4UV8 - chains A and B; structure by X-ray diffraction, 2.80 A resolution.

# Chain A
Name: Lysine-specific histone demethylase 1A
Source organism: Homo sapiens
Notes: EC 1.-.-.-
Reference sequence: O60341 (KDM1A_HUMAN); aligned to UniProt positions 1-872 over residues -19 to 852 (the alignment contains insertions or deletions, so no single offset holds)
Sequence (872 residues; each row starts with the number of its first residue; numbers below 1 keep their minus sign (Met-19 is residue -19)):
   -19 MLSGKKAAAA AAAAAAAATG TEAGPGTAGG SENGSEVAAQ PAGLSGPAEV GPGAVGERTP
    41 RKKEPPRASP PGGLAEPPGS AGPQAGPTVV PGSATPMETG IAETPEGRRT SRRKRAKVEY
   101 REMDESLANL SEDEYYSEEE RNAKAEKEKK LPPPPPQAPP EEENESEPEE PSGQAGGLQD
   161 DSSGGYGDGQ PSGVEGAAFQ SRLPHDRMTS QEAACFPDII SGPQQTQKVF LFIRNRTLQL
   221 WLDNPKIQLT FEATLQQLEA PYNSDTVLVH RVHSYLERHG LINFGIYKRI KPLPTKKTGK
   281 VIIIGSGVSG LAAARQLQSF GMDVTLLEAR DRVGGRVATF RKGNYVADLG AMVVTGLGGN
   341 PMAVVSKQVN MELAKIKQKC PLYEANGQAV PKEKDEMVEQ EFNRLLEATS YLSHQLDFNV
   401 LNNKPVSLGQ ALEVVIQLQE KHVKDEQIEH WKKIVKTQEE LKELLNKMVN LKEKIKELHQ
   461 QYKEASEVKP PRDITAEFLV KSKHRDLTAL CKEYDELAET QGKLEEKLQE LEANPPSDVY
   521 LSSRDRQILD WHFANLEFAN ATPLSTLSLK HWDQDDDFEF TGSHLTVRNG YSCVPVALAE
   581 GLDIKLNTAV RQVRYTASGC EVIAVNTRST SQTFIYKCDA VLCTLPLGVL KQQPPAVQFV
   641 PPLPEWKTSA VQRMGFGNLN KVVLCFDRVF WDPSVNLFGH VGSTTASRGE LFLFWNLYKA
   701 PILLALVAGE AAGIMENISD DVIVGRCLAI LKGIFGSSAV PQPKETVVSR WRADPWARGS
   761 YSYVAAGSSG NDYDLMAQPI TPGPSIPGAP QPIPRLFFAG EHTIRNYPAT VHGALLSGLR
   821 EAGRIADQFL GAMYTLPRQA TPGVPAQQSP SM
Unresolved in the structure: -19 to 170, 837-852
Sequence notes: conflict Pro171 (Ala191 in O60341)
Ligand contacts: 1-Benzyl-Tranylcypromine (D69; [[(2R,3S,4S)-5-[(4aS,10aS)-4a-[(1S)-3-azanylidene-1,4-diphenyl-butyl]-7,8-dimethyl-2,4-bis(oxidanylidene)-5,10a-dihydro-1H-benzo[g]pteridin-10-yl]-2,3,4-tris(oxidanyl)pentoxy]-oxidanyl-phosphoryl] [(2R,3S,4R,5R)-5-(6-aminopurin-9-yl)-3,4-bis(oxidanyl)oxolan-2-yl]methyl hydrogen phosphate): Ile284, Gly285, Ser286, Gly287, Val288, Ser289, Gly290, Leu307, Glu308, Ala309, Arg310, Gly314, Gly315, Arg316, Val317, Leu329, Gly330, Ala331, Met332, Val333, Thr335, Phe538, Ala539, Asn540, Asp555, Thr588, Ala589, Val590, Thr624, Leu625, Pro626, Val629, Val637, Leu659, Lys661, Trp751, Trp756, Ser760, Tyr761, Gly800, Glu801, Ala809, Thr810, Val811, His812, Ala814

# Chain B
Name: Rest corepressor 1
Source organism: Homo sapiens
Reference sequence: Q9UKL0 (RCOR1_HUMAN); residues 1-482 here = UniProt positions 1-482
Sequence (482 residues; each row starts with the number of its first residue):
     1 MVEKGPEVSG KRRGRNNAAA SASAAAASAA ASAACASPAA TAASGAAASS ASAAAASAAA
    61 APNNGQNKSL AAAAPNGNSS SNSWEEGSSG SSSDEEHGGG GMRVGPQYQA VVPDFDPAKL
   121 ARRSQERDNL GMLVWSPNQN LSEAKLDEYI AIAKEKHGYN MEQALGMLFW HKHNIEKSLA
   181 DLPNFTPFPD EWTVEDKVLF EQAFSFHGKT FHRIQQMLPD KSIASLVKFY YSWKKTRTKT
   241 SVMDRHARKQ KREREESEDE LEEANGNNPI DIEVDQNKES KKEVPPTETV PQVKKEKHST
   301 QAKNRAKRKP PKGMFLSQED VEAVSANATA ATTVLRQLDM ELVSVKRQIQ NIKQTNSALK
   361 EKLDGGIEPY RLPEVIQKCN ARWTTEEQLL AVQAIRKYGR DFQAISDVIG NKSVVQVKNF
   421 FVNYRRRFNI DEVLQEWEAE HGKEETNGPS NQKPVKSPDN SIKMPEEEDE APVLDVRYAS
   481 AS
Unresolved in the structure: 1-307, 441-482
Swiss-Prot annotation at these positions:
  - cross-link: Lys297 (Glycyl lysine isopeptide (Lys-Gly) (interchain with G-Cter in SUMO2))

# Interface between chain A and chain B
Pairs across the interface (98; chain A residue first):
  Glu381(A) with Met314(B)
  Arg384(A) with Pro311(B); Lys312(B); Met314(B)
  Glu387(A) with Pro311(B)
  Ala388(A) with Pro311(B); Met314(B), hydrophobic; Leu316(B)
  Tyr391(A) with Arg308(B); Lys309(B); Pro310(B); Leu316(B), hydrophobic
  Leu392(A) with Leu316(B), hydrophobic
  Gln395(A) with Arg308(B)
  Leu396(A) with Gln318(B)
  Phe398(A) with Val321(B), hydrophobic
  Val415(A) with Leu316(B), hydrophobic
  Gln417(A) with Val324(B); Ala331(B); Leu335(B)
  Leu418(A) with Phe315(B); Leu316(B), hydrophobic; Asp320(B); Val321(B), hydrophobic; Val324(B), hydrophobic
  Gln419(A) with Gly313(B); Met314(B); Phe315(B), hydrogen bond (side chain-backbone); Leu316(B)
  Glu420(A) with Leu335(B)
  Lys421(A) with Asp320(B), salt bridge; Leu335(B); Leu338(B)
  His422(A) with Phe315(B)
  Lys424(A) with Leu335(B); Asp339(B), salt bridge
  Asp425(A) with Leu338(B)
  Gln427(A) with Leu342(B)
  Ile428(A) with Leu338(B); Glu341(B)
  Trp431(A) with Leu342(B); Val345(B), hydrophobic; Ile349(B), hydrophobic
  Ile434(A) with Ile349(B), hydrophobic
  Val435(A) with Ile349(B), hydrophobic
  Gln438(A) with Ile352(B); Lys353(B); Asn356(B), hydrogen bond (backbone-side chain)
  Glu439(A) with Ile352(B)
  Leu441(A) with Asn356(B)
  Lys442(A) with Thr355(B); Asn356(B)
  Leu445(A) with Asn356(B); Leu359(B), hydrophobic; Leu363(B), hydrophobic
  Asn446(A) with Leu359(B)
  Met448(A) with Leu363(B)
  Val449(A) with Leu359(B); Leu363(B), hydrophobic
  Lys452(A) with Lys362(B), hydrogen bond (side chain-backbone); Asp364(B); Gly366(B); Ile367(B)
  Ile455(A) with Tyr370(B), hydrophobic
  Lys456(A) with Tyr370(B)
  His459(A) with Pro369(B); Tyr370(B)
  Tyr462(A) with Leu372(B), hydrophobic
  Ile474(A) with Glu386(B); Leu389(B), hydrophobic; Leu390(B), hydrophobic; Gln393(B), hydrogen bond (backbone-side chain)
  Thr475(A) with Gln393(B)
  Phe478(A) with Leu390(B), hydrophobic; Gln393(B); Ala394(B); Lys397(B); Val408(B), hydrophobic
  Lys481(A) with Leu390(B); Val408(B)
  Ser482(A) with Lys397(B); Tyr398(B)
  His484(A) with Leu372(B); Val375(B)
  Arg485(A) with Tyr398(B); Ala404(B); Asp407(B); Val408(B)
  Asp486(A) with Lys397(B); Tyr398(B), hydrogen bond
  Leu487(A) with Tyr370(B); Leu372(B), hydrophobic
  Cys491(A) with Ile367(B), hydrophobic
  Tyr494(A) with Leu363(B); Gly366(B); Ile367(B), hydrophobic
  Asp495(A) with Arg371(B), salt bridge
  Glu505(A) with Lys360(B), salt bridge
Other interface residues (no listed pair), chain A (56 interface residues in all): Leu385, Leu401, Val414, Lys432, Glu477, Gln501, Glu512
Other interface residues (no listed pair), chain B (53 interface residues in all): Ser325, Val334, Lys346, Gln348, Pro373, Ile409

# Overview
The interface between chain A and chain B involves 56 residues on one side and 53 on the other, with 5
hydrogen bonds and 4 salt bridges. Among the polar pairs are Lys421(A)-Asp320(B), Lys424(A)-Asp339(B) and
Asp495(A)-Arg371(B). Ligands of chain A: 1-Benzyl-Tranylcypromine.
Chain A is Lysine-specific histone demethylase 1A and chain B is Rest corepressor 1, both from Homo sapiens;
the structure, LSD1(KDM1A)-CoREST in complex with 1-Benzyl-Tranylcypromine, was determined by X-ray
diffraction, deposited together with 4UV9, 4UVA, 4UVB and 4UVC.
